Entry 9BGM (electron microscopy, 3.10 A resolution); this record covers chains A and E of the 36 polymer chains in the assembly.

== Chain A ==
Molecule: gp75 tail tube
Source organism: Pseudomonas phage vB_PaeP_DEV
Reference sequence: A0A2K8I3N9 (A0A2K8I3N9_9CAUD); residues 1-321 here = UniProt positions 1-321
Sequence (321 residues; row label = number of the first residue in the row):
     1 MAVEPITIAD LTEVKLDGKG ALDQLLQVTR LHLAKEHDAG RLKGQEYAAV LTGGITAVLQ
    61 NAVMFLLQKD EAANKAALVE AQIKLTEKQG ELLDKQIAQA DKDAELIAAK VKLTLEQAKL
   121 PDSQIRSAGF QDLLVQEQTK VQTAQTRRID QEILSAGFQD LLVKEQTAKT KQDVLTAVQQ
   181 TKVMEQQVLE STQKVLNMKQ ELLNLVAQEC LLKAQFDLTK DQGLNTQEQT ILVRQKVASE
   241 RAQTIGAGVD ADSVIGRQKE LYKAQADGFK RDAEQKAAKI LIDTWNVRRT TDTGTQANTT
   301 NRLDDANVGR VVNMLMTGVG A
Unresolved in the structure: 1, 159-321

== Chain E ==
Molecule: gp83 head-to-tail
Source organism: Pseudomonas phage vB_PaeP_DEV
Reference sequence: A0A2K8I0C0 (A0A2K8I0C0_9CAUD); residues 1-244 here = UniProt positions 1-244
Sequence (244 residues; numbered 1 to 244; the number before each row is that of its first residue):
     1 MTIQLKQVID LLAEGELSNI KYVNIDTGAL VLERVPSLIR AINLGVLDLH KRFLLKEGML
    61 KIQLEEGRRL YPLRPAYQVG QKPKPGVPQF ITEGNKLGRQ SILKIEKIIG DNGVEYYLND
   121 TWQPLNITTP EFDVLEISDE FYCHSSSKTL EVRYRRAPTP MKICVDNLDS WGCIDIDLPY
   181 THLQALLYFV ASRCQTPIGF MENTAQEGFN FSQKYEAECA NLDAQNLRID PVGNQDRFTR
   241 GGWV
Unresolved in the structure: 1

== How chain A and chain E interact ==
Pairs across the interface (5; chain A residue first):
  Gln45(A) - Pro197(E)
  Gln45(A) - Ile198(E)
  Gln45(A) - Gly199(E)
  Gln45(A) - Phe200(E)
  Ala49(A) - Phe200(E)  hydrophobic
Other interface residues (no listed pair), chain A (4 interface residues in all): Ala48, Thr52

== Overview ==
Chain A and chain E each contribute 4 residues to their interface.
Here chain A is gp75 tail tube and chain E is gp83 head-to-tail, both from Pseudomonas phage vB_PaeP_DEV.
Entry 9BGM (Pseudomonas phage DEV neck and tail (portal, head-to-tail and tail tube proteins)) was determined
by electron microscopy, deposited together with 9COD, 9BGN, 9BGO and 8VXQ.
